4EU2 - chains I and 1 of the 28 polymer chains in the assembly; structure by X-ray diffraction, 2.51 A resolution.

[Chain I]
Protein: Proteasome component PUP1
From: Saccharomyces cerevisiae
Notes: EC 3.4.25.1
UniProtKB: P25043 (PSB7_YEAST); residues 1-222 here correspond to UniProt positions 30-251 (UniProt number = residue number + 29)
Sequence (222 residues; numbered 1 to 222; the number before each row is that of its first residue):
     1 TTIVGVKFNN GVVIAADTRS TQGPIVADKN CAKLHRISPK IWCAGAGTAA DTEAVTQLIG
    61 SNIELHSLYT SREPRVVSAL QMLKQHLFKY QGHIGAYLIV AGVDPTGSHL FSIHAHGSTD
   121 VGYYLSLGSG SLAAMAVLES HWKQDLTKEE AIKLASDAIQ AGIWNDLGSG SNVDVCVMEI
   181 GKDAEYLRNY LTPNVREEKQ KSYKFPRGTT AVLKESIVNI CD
Curated features (UniProtKB/Swiss-Prot):
  - active site: Thr1 (Nucleophile)
Residues lining bound ligands: WPI (1,4-bis[(4E)-5-(3,4,5-trimethoxyphenyl)pent-4-en-1-yl]-1,4-diazepane): Thr1, Thr21, Gly45, Ala46, Gly47, Tyr97, Gly128, Ser129

[Chain 1]
Protein: Proteasome component C5
From: Saccharomyces cerevisiae
Notes: EC 3.4.25.1
UniProtKB: P23724 (PSB1_YEAST); the author numbering skips numbers that UniProt does not, so the offset changes along the chain: -9 to -1 = UniProt 20-28; 1-213 = UniProt 29-241
Sequence (222 residues; row label = number of the first residue in the row; note: 1 number in that range is skipped by the numbering (no residue carries it; nothing is unmodelled there); numbers below 1 keep their minus sign (Gln-9 is residue -9)):
    -9 QFNPYGDNG
     1 GTILGIAGED FAVLAGDTRN ITDYSINSRY EPKVFDCGDN IVMSANGFAA DGDALVKRFK
    61 NSVKWYHFDH NDKKLSINSA ARNIQHLLYG KRFFPYYVHT IIAGLDEDGK GAVYSFDPVG
   121 SYEREQCRAG GAAASLIMPF LDNQVNFKNQ YEPGTNGKVK KPLKYLSVEE VIKLVRDSFT
   181 SATERHIQVG DGLEILIVTK DGVRKEFYEL KRD

[Interface between chain I and chain 1]
Residue-residue contacts - 55 pairs, chain I then chain 1:
  Arg19(I) - Ile187(1)
  Arg19(I) - Asp213(1)  salt bridge
  Gly23(I) - Tyr24(1)
  Pro24(I) - Arg185(1)
  Pro24(I) - His186(1)
  Pro24(I) - Ile187(1)  hydrogen bond (backbone-backbone)
  Ile25(I) - Arg185(1)
  Ile25(I) - His186(1)
  Val26(I) - Glu184(1)
  Val26(I) - Arg185(1)  hydrogen bond (backbone-side chain)
  Val26(I) - Ile187(1)  hydrophobic
  Ala27(I) - Arg185(1)  hydrogen bond (backbone-side chain)
  Lys29(I) - Glu184(1)  salt bridge
  Lys29(I) - Arg185(1)
  Ile163(I) - Asp213(1)
  Trp164(I) - Ile26(1)
  Trp164(I) - Arg29(1)  hydrogen bond (backbone-side chain)
  Trp164(I) - Arg212(1)
  Trp164(I) - Asp213(1)
  Asp166(I) - Tyr24(1)
  Asp166(I) - Asp213(1)
  Leu167(I) - Ile21(1)  hydrophobic
  Leu167(I) - Asp23(1)
  Leu167(I) - Tyr24(1)  hydrogen bond (backbone-backbone)
  Leu167(I) - Ser25(1)
  Leu167(I) - Ile26(1)  hydrophobic
  Leu167(I) - Ile187(1)
  Ser171(I) - Asp213(1)  hydrogen bond (backbone-side chain)
  Asn194(I) - Lys211(1)  hydrogen bond (backbone-side chain)
  Asn194(I) - Asp213(1)  hydrogen bond
  Arg196(I) - Thr180(1)
  Arg196(I) - Ser181(1)  hydrogen bond
  Arg196(I) - Glu184(1)
  Glu197(I) - Thr180(1)
  Glu197(I) - Glu209(1)
  Lys199(I) - Asp177(1)
  Gln200(I) - Lys173(1)
  Gln200(I) - Arg176(1)
  Gln200(I) - Asp177(1)  hydrogen bond (backbone-side chain)
  Lys201(I) - Gln144(1)
  Lys201(I) - Asp177(1)  hydrogen bond (backbone-side chain)
  Tyr203(I) - Phe140(1)
  Tyr203(I) - Gln144(1)
  Tyr203(I) - Asp177(1)  hydrogen bond
  Phe205(I) - Asn143(1)
  Phe205(I) - Gln150(1)
  Pro206(I) - Pro153(1)  hydrophobic
  Arg207(I) - Pro153(1)
  Gly208(I) - Pro153(1)
  Thr209(I) - Asn149(1)
  Thr209(I) - Gln150(1)
  Thr209(I) - Tyr151(1)  hydrogen bond (backbone-backbone)
  Ala211(I) - Tyr151(1)  hydrophobic
  Ala211(I) - Gly157(1)
  Val212(I) - Asn156(1)
Also at the interface, not in a pair above, chain I (34 interface residues in all): Thr21, Asp28, Asn165, Gly168, Ser169, Gly170, Val195, Thr210
Also at the interface, not in a pair above, chain 1 (32 interface residues in all): Arg19, Glu152, Gly154, Leu174

[Summary]
34 residues of chain I face 32 of chain 1 across their interface; the contacts include 13 hydrogen bonds and 2
salt bridges. Polar contacts include Arg19(I)-Asp213(1), Lys29(I)-Glu184(1) and Val26(I)-Arg185(1). Ligands of
chain I: compound WPI.
Chain I is Proteasome component PUP1 and chain 1 is Proteasome component C5, both from Saccharomyces
cerevisiae; the structure, Crystal structure of 20s proteasome with novel inhibitor K-7174, was determined by
X-ray diffraction.
